Entry 8W88 (electron microscopy, 2.60 A resolution); this record covers chains A and N of the 5 polymer chains in the assembly.

Chain A:
Molecule: Guanine nucleotide-binding protein G(s) subunit alpha isoforms short
Source organism: Homo sapiens
UniProt: P63092 (GNAS2_HUMAN); residues 0-393 here correspond to UniProt positions 1-394 (UniProt number = residue number + 1)
Chain sequence (394 residues; numbered 0 to 393; the number before each row is that of its first residue; numbering starts at 0):
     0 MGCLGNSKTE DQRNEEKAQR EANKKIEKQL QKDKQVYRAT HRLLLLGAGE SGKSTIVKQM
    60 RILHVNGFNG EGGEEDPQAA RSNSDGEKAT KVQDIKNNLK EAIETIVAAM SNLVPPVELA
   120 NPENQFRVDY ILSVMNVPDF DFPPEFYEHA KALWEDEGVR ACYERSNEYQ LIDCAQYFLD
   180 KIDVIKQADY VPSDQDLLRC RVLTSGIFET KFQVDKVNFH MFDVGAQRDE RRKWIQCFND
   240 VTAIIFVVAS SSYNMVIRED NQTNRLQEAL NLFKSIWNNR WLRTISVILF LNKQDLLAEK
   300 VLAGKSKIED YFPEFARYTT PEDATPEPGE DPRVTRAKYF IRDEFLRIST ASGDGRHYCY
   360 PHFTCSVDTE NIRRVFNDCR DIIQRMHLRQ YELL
Unresolved in the structure: 0-7, 62-202, 252-259, 393
Differences from the reference sequence: conflict Ala-225 (Gly226 in P63092); variant Ser-365 (Ala366 in P63092)

Chain N:
Molecule: Nanobody35
Source organism: Lama glama
Notes: antibody fragment or engineered binder
Chain sequence (139 residues; numbered 1 to 139; the number before each row is that of its first residue):
     1 MQVQLQESGG GLVQPGGSLR LSCAASGFTF SNYKMNWVRQ APGKGLEWVS DISQSGASIS
    61 YTGSVKGRFT ISRDNAKNTL YLQMNSLKPE DTAVYYCARC PAPFTRDCFD VTSTTYAYRG
   121 QGTQVTVSSH HHHHHEPEA
Unresolved in the structure: 1, 129-139

Interface between chain A and chain N:
Pairs across the interface (34; chain A residue first):
  Arg-227(A) / Thr-115(N)
  Asp-228(A) / Asp-110(N)
  Asp-228(A) / Ser-113(N)
  Asp-228(A) / Thr-114(N)  hydrogen bond
  Glu-229(A) / Asp-110(N)
  Glu-229(A) / Ser-113(N)
  Glu-229(A) / Thr-115(N)
  Glu-229(A) / Tyr-116(N)
  Arg-230(A) / Asp-110(N)  hydrogen bond (backbone-side chain)
  Arg-231(A) / Pro-101(N)
  Arg-231(A) / Phe-109(N)
  Arg-231(A) / Asp-110(N)  salt bridge
  Arg-231(A) / Tyr-116(N)
  Arg-231(A) / Tyr-118(N)
  Ile-234(A) / Phe-109(N)  hydrophobic
  Asn-260(A) / Gly-43(N)
  Asn-260(A) / Gly-45(N)  hydrogen bond (side chain-backbone)
  Gln-261(A) / Lys-44(N)
  Thr-262(A) / Glu-47(N)  hydrogen bond
  Asn-263(A) / Glu-47(N)
  Asn-263(A) / Thr-62(N)
  Gln-266(A) / Thr-62(N)
  Asn-270(A) / Trp-48(N)
  Ser-274(A) / Asp-107(N)
  Ser-274(A) / Cys-108(N)  hydrogen bond (side chain-backbone)
  Ser-274(A) / Phe-109(N)
  Asn-277(A) / Arg-106(N)  hydrogen bond
  Asn-277(A) / Asp-107(N)
  Asn-278(A) / Asp-107(N)  hydrogen bond
  Asn-278(A) / Phe-109(N)
  Arg-282(A) / Arg-106(N)
  Tyr-310(A) / Gly-63(N)
  Tyr-310(A) / Ser-64(N)
  Pro-312(A) / Gly-63(N)
Interface residues without a listed pair, chain A (23 interface residues in all): Leu-271, Ile-275, Arg-279, Asp-309, Glu-313
Interface residues without a listed pair, chain N (20 interface residues in all): Lys-66

In short:
23 residues of chain A and 20 residues of chain N are in contact, with 7 hydrogen bonds and 1 salt bridge.
Among the polar pairs are Arg-231(A)/Asp-110(N), Asp-228(A)/Thr-114(N) and Arg-230(A)/Asp-110(N).
Chain A is Guanine nucleotide-binding protein G(s) subunit alpha isoforms short (Homo sapiens) and chain N is
Nanobody35 (Lama glama); the structure, Cryo-EM structure of the SEP363856-bound TAAR1-Gs complex, was
determined by electron microscopy (same publication as 8W87, 8W89 and 8W8A).
